1E1Q - chains C and D of the 7 polymer chains in the assembly; structure by X-ray diffraction, 2.61 A resolution.

Chain C:
Molecule: Bovine mitochondrial F1-atpase
From: Bos taurus
Notes: EC 3.6.1.34
UniProt: P19483 (ATP0_BOVIN); residues 1-510 here correspond to UniProt positions 44-553 (UniProt number = residue number + 43)
Amino-acid sequence (510 residues; each row starts with the number of its first residue):
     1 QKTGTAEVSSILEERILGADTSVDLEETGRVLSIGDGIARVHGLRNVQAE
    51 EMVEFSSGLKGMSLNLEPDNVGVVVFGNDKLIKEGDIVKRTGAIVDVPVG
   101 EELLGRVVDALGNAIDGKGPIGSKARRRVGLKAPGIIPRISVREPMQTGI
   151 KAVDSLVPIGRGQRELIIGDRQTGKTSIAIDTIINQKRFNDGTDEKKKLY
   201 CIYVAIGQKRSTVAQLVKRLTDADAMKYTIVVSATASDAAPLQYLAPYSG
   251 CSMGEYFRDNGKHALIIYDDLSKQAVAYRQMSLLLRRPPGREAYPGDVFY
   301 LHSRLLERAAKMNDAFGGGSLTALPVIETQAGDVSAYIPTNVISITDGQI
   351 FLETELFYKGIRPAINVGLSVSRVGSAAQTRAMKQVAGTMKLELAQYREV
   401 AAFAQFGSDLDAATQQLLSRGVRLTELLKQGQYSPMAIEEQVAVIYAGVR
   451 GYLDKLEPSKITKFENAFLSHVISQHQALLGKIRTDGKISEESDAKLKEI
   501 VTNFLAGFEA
Disordered / not traced: 1-18
Construct notes: conflict Gly481 (Ser524 in P19483)
UniProt features mapped onto this chain:
  - binding site (ATP): Gln172, Gly174, Lys175, Thr176, Ser177, Gln430, Gln432
  - binding site (Mg(2+)): Thr176, Asp269
  - site: Ser370 (Required for activity)
  - modified residue: Gln1 (Pyrrolidone carboxylic acid), Ser10 (Phosphoserine), Ser22 (Phosphoserine), Ser33 (Phosphoserine), Ser63 (Phosphoserine), Lys80 (N6-acetyllysine), Lys83 (N6-acetyllysine), Lys89 (N6-acetyllysine), Thr91 (Phosphothreonine), Lys118 (N6-acetyllysine), Ser123 (Phosphoserine), Lys124 (N6-acetyllysine), Ser141 (Phosphoserine), Arg161 (Omega-N-methylarginine), Lys187 (N6-acetyllysine), Lys196 (N6-acetyllysine), Lys197 (N6-acetyllysine), Lys218 (N6-acetyllysine), Lys262 (N6-acetyllysine), Lys384 (N6-acetyllysine) and 6 more in UniProt
  - glycosylation: Ser33 (O-linked (GlcNAc) serine)
Ion coordination: Mg2+: Thr176 (together with AMP-PNP)
Ligand contacts:
  - ADP (adenosine-5'-diphosphate): Val371, Ser372, Arg373
  - AMP-PNP (ANP; phosphoaminophosphonic acid-adenylate ester): Asp170, Arg171, Gln172, Thr173, Gly174, Lys175, Thr176, Ser177, Glu328, Phe357, Arg362, Pro363, Gln430, Gly431, Gln432

Chain D:
Molecule: Bovine mitochondrial F1-atpase
From: Bos taurus
Notes: EC 3.6.1.34
UniProt: P00829 (ATPB_BOVIN); aligned to UniProt positions 47-528 over residues -4 to 478 (the alignment contains insertions or deletions, so no single offset holds)
Amino-acid sequence (482 residues; each row starts with the number of its first residue; note: 1 number in that range is skipped by the numbering (no residue carries it; nothing is unmodelled there); numbers below 1 keep their minus sign (Ala-4 is residue -4)):
    -4 AAQA
     1 SPSPKAGATTGRIVAVIGAVVDVQFDEGLPPILNALEVQGRETRLVLEVA
    51 QHLGESTVRTIAMDGTEGLVRGQKVLDSGAPIRIPVGPETLGRIMNVIGE
   101 PIDERGPIKTKQFAAIHAEAPEFVEMSVEQEILVTGIKVVDLLAPYAKGG
   151 KIGLFGGAGVGKTVLIMELINNVAKAHGGYSVFAGVGERTREGNDLYHEM
   201 IESGVINLKDATSKVALVYGQMNEPPGARARVALTGLTVAEYFRDQEGQD
   251 VLLFIDNIFRFTQAGSEVSALLGRIPSAVGYQPTLATDMGTMQERITTTK
   301 KGSITSVQAIYVPADDLTDPAPATTFAHLDATTVLSRAIAELGIYPAVDP
   351 LDSTSRIMDPNIVGSEHYDVARGVQKILQDYKSLQDIIAILGMDELSEED
   401 KLTVSRARKIQRFLSQPFQVAEVFTGHLGKLVPLKETIKGFQQILAGEYD
   451 HLPEQAFYMVGPIEEAVAKADKLAEEHS
Disordered / not traced: -4 to -1, 1-8, 476-478
UniProt features mapped onto this chain:
  - binding site (ADP): Gly159, Val160, Gly161, Lys162, Thr163, Val164
  - binding site (ATP): Gly159, Gly161, Lys162, Thr163, Val164, Arg189
  - binding site (phosphate): Gly159, Val160, Gly161, Lys162, Thr163
  - binding site (Mg(2+)): Thr163, Glu188
  - modified residue: Lys74 (N6-acetyllysine), Lys111 (N6-acetyllysine), Lys148 (N6-acetyllysine), Lys209 (N6-acetyllysine), Lys214 (N6-acetyllysine), Thr262 (Phosphothreonine), Ser365 (Phosphoserine), Lys376 (N6-acetyllysine), Ser383 (Phosphoserine), Lys430 (N6-acetyllysine), Lys435 (N6-acetyllysine), Lys472 (N6-acetyllysine)
  - glycosylation: Ser56 (O-linked (GlcNAc) serine)
Ion coordination: Mg2+: Thr163 (together with ADP)
Ligand contacts: ADP (adenosine-5'-diphosphate): Gly157, Ala158, Gly159, Val160, Gly161, Lys162, Thr163, Val164, Glu192, Tyr345, Pro346, Phe418, Ala421, Phe424, Thr425

How chain C and chain D interact:
Pairs across the interface (112; chain C residue first):
  Gly43(C) - Arg71(D)  hydrogen bond (backbone-side chain)
  Leu44(C) - Arg71(D)  hydrogen bond (backbone-side chain)
  Arg45(C) - Val70(D)
  Arg45(C) - Arg71(D)
  Val47(C) - Val70(D)
  Val47(C) - Arg71(D)
  Gln48(C) - Gly68(D)  hydrogen bond (side chain-backbone)
  Gln48(C) - Leu69(D)
  Gln48(C) - Val70(D)
  Ala49(C) - Thr66(D)
  Ala49(C) - Glu67(D)
  Ala49(C) - Gly68(D)  hydrogen bond (backbone-backbone)
  Ala49(C) - Leu69(D)  hydrogen bond (backbone-backbone)
  Glu50(C) - Glu67(D)
  Leu64(C) - Val16(D)
  Asn65(C) - Ile17(D)
  Leu66(C) - Ala15(D)
  Leu66(C) - Val16(D)  hydrogen bond (backbone-backbone)
  Leu66(C) - Leu69(D)
  Leu66(C) - Arg71(D)
  Glu67(C) - Arg71(D)  hydrogen bond (backbone-side chain)
  Pro68(C) - Val14(D)
  Pro68(C) - Ala15(D)
  Asn70(C) - Arg71(D)
  Val71(C) - Arg71(D)
  Gly130(C) - Glu67(D)
  Lys132(C) - Asp64(D)  salt bridge
  Lys132(C) - Asn223(D)
  Lys132(C) - Glu224(D)  salt bridge
  Ala133(C) - Asn223(D)  hydrogen bond (backbone-side chain)
  Pro134(C) - Thr190(D)
  Gly135(C) - Thr190(D)
  Ile136(C) - Ile94(D)  hydrophobic
  Ile136(C) - Thr190(D)
  Ile136(C) - Asn194(D)
  Ile136(C) - Tyr219(D)  hydrophobic
  Ile137(C) - Ile102(D)
  Ile137(C) - Asp103(D)
  Ile137(C) - Glu104(D)
  Ile137(C) - Tyr197(D)  hydrophobic
  Arg139(C) - Thr190(D)
  Arg139(C) - Asn194(D)  hydrogen bond (backbone-side chain)
  Ile140(C) - Asn194(D)
  Ser141(C) - Asn194(D)
  Ser141(C) - Asp195(D)
  Arg164(C) - Arg189(D)
  Arg287(C) - Ile17(D)
  Arg291(C) - Val279(D)
  Arg291(C) - Pro313(D)
  Arg291(C) - Asp319(D)  salt bridge
  Gly296(C) - Glu267(D)
  Asp297(C) - Glu267(D)
  Phe299(C) - Met222(D)  hydrophobic
  Phe299(C) - Arg229(D)
  Phe299(C) - Arg260(D)
  Phe299(C) - Gln263(D)
  Phe299(C) - Glu267(D)
  Tyr300(C) - Glu224(D)
  Tyr300(C) - Pro225(D)
  Tyr300(C) - Arg229(D)
  Tyr300(C) - Glu267(D)
  Ser303(C) - Met222(D)  hydrogen bond (side chain-backbone)
  Ser303(C) - Arg229(D)
  Arg304(C) - Met222(D)
  Glu307(C) - Arg189(D)
  Glu307(C) - Thr190(D)  hydrogen bond
  Glu307(C) - Met222(D)
  Glu307(C) - Asn223(D)  hydrogen bond (side chain-backbone)
  Ser335(C) - Ala314(D)
  Ser335(C) - Asp315(D)  hydrogen bond
  Thr340(C) - Tyr311(D)
  Thr340(C) - Ala314(D)  hydrogen bond (side chain-backbone)
  Ile343(C) - Ala158(D)  hydrophobic
  Ile343(C) - Arg189(D)
  Ser344(C) - Arg189(D)  hydrogen bond (backbone-side chain)
  Ser344(C) - Met222(D)
  Ser344(C) - Arg260(D)
  Ile345(C) - Arg189(D)  hydrogen bond (backbone-side chain)
  Thr346(C) - Arg189(D)  hydrogen bond (backbone-side chain)
  Asp347(C) - Arg189(D)  salt bridge
  Asp347(C) - Arg191(D)  salt bridge
  Leu369(C) - Glu341(D)
  Ser372(C) - Phe424(D)
  Arg373(C) - Gly159(D)
  Arg373(C) - Arg189(D)
  Arg373(C) - Phe424(D)
  Val374(C) - Phe424(D)
  Gly375(C) - Val423(D)
  Gly375(C) - Phe424(D)
  Ser376(C) - Val423(D)  hydrogen bond (backbone-backbone)
  Gly388(C) - Thr425(D)
  Thr389(C) - Thr425(D)
  Thr389(C) - Gly426(D)
  Thr389(C) - His427(D)
  Leu392(C) - Tyr345(D)  hydrophobic
  Leu392(C) - Thr425(D)
  Leu392(C) - Tyr458(D)
  Ala395(C) - Glu341(D)
  Ala395(C) - Leu342(D)
  Ala395(C) - Gly343(D)
  Gln396(C) - Leu342(D)  hydrogen bond (side chain-backbone)
  Gln396(C) - Arg412(D)  hydrogen bond
  Gln396(C) - Gln455(D)  hydrogen bond
  Gln396(C) - Tyr458(D)
  Glu399(C) - Leu342(D)
  Glu399(C) - Arg408(D)  salt bridge
  Glu399(C) - Arg412(D)  salt bridge
  Phe403(C) - Tyr381(D)
  Phe403(C) - Val404(D)  hydrophobic
  Phe403(C) - Arg408(D)
  Phe406(C) - Met393(D)  hydrophobic
  Leu417(C) - Gln455(D)
Also at the interface, not in a pair above, chain C (69 interface residues in all): Asn46, Ile94, Val142, Pro288, Phe316, Ala336, Tyr337, Gly368, Ala377, Val400, Ser408, Asp411, Ala413
Also at the interface, not in a pair above, chain D (70 interface residues in all): Gly187, Glu188, Gly193, His198, Gln221, Pro226, Ser266, Ala270, Leu271, Gly280, Arg337, Ile344, Ile388, Gly392, Pro453, Met459

Overview:
Chain C and chain D form an interface of 69 and 70 residues respectively, with 21 hydrogen bonds and 7 salt
bridges. Polar contacts include Lys132(C)-Asp64(D), Lys132(C)-Glu224(D) and Arg291(C)-Asp319(D). ADP is bound
between chain C and chain D. Chain C binds AMP-PNP.
Here chain C is Bovine mitochondrial F1-atpase and chain D is Bovine mitochondrial F1-atpase, both from Bos
taurus. Entry 1E1Q (Bovine mitochondrial F1-atpase at 100K) was determined by X-ray diffraction together with
1E1R from the same study.
